3J27 - chains D and F of the 6 polymer chains in the assembly; structure by electron microscopy, 3.60 A resolution.

# Chain D (and F)
Protein: Small envelope protein M
Source organism: Dengue virus 2
Notes: chain F of this document is another copy of the same molecule, construct and numbering; everything in this record applies to it too
Reference sequence: P14340 (POLG_DEN2N); residues 1-75 here correspond to UniProt positions 206-280 (UniProt number = residue number + 205)
Amino-acid sequence (75 residues; each row starts with the number of its first residue):
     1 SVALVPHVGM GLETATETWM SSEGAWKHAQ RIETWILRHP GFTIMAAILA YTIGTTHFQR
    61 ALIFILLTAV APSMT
Unresolved in the structure: 73-75
Curated features (UniProtKB/Swiss-Prot):
  - site: Thr75 (Cleavage)

# How chain D and chain F interact
Residue-residue contacts (17; chain D residue first):
  Ala3(D) with Ala3(F), hydrophobic
  Leu4(D) with His28(F); Arg31(F)
  Val5(D) with Arg31(F)
  Lys27(D) with Ser1(F)
  Arg31(D) with Leu4(F); Val5(F)
  Trp35(D) with Val5(F)
  Gly54(D) with Gln59(F)
  Phe58(D) with Ile53(F), hydrophobic
  Gln59(D) with Gly54(F); Gln59(F)
  Ile63(D) with Leu62(F), hydrophobic; Ile63(F), hydrophobic; Leu66(F)
  Leu66(D) with Leu66(F), hydrophobic
  Val70(D) with Val70(F), hydrophobic
Other interface residues (no listed pair), chain D (17 interface residues in all): Pro6, His39, Ile53, Leu67, Pro72
Other interface residues (no listed pair), chain F (16 interface residues in all): Met10, Leu67, Pro72

# In short
17 residues of chain D and 16 residues of chain F are in contact.
Both chains are Small envelope protein M (Dengue virus 2). Entry 3J27 (CryoEM structure of Dengue virus) was
determined by electron microscopy together with 3J2P from the same study.
